Entry 7CK9 (X-ray diffraction, 1.60 A resolution); this record covers chain A.

== Chain A ==
Protein: Ferritin heavy chain
Source organism: Homo sapiens
Notes: EC 1.16.3.1
Reference sequence: P02794 (FRIH_HUMAN); residues 5-176 here correspond to UniProt positions 6-177 (UniProt number = residue number + 1)
Chain sequence (172 residues; numbered 5 to 176; the number before each row is that of its first residue):
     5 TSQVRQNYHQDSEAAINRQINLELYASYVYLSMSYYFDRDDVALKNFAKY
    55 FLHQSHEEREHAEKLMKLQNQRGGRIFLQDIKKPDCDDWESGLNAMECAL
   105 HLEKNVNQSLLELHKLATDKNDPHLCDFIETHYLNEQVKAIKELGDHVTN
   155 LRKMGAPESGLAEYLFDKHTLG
Curated features (UniProtKB/Swiss-Prot):
  - binding site (Fe cation): Glu27, Glu62, His65, Glu107, Gln141
  - site: Arg22 (Essential for association with cargo receptor NCOA4)
Bound ions: Mg2+: Glu27, Glu62
Ligand contacts: oxygen molecule (OXY): Lys157, Met158, Gly159, Glu162, Ser163, Gly164, Leu165

== In short ==
Ligands of chain A: oxygen molecule. Glu27 and Glu62 form the Mg2+ site. UniProt lists 5 Fe cation-binding
residues.
Chain A is Ferritin heavy chain (Homo sapiens); the structure, Crystal structure of Doxorubicin loaded human
ferritin heavy chain, was determined by X-ray diffraction, deposited together with 7CK8.
